Entry 4UTX (X-ray diffraction, 3.10 A resolution); this record covers chains A and C.

[Chain A]
Molecule: NAD-dependent protein deacylase sirtuin-5, mitochondrial
Source organism: Danio rerio
Notes: EC 3.5.1.-; fragment: catalytic core
Reference sequence: Q6DHI5 (SIR5_DANRE); numbering as in UniProt (aligned over 30-298)
Sequence (275 residues; numbered 24 to 298; the number before each row is that of its first residue):
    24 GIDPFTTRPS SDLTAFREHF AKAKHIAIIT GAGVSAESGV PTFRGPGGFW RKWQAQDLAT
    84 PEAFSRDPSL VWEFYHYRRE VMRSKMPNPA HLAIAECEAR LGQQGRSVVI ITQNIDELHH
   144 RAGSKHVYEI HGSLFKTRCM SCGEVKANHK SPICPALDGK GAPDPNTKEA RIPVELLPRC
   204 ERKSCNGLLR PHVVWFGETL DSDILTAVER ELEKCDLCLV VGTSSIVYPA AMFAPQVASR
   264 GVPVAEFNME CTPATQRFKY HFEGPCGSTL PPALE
Unresolved in the structure: 24-34, 280-281
Sequence notes: expression tag (24-29)
Swiss-Prot annotation at these positions:
  - active site: His-154 (Proton acceptor)
  - binding site (NAD(+)): Gln-136 to Asp-139, Gly-245 to Ser-247, Asn-271 to Glu-273, Cys-289
  - binding site (substrate): Tyr-98, Arg-101
  - binding site (Zn(2+)): Cys-162, Cys-165, Cys-203, Cys-208
Metal / ion sites: Zn2+: Cys-162, Cys-165, Cys-203, Cys-208
Small-molecule neighbours: 3-nitropropanoic acid (3NP): Arg-67, Ala-82, Tyr-98, Arg-101, Ile-138, His-154, Val-216, Val-217, Trp-218, Phe-219

[Chain C]
Molecule: Carbamoylphosphate synthetase I
Reference sequence: Q5R209 (Q5R209_HUMAN); residues 1-8 here correspond to UniProt positions 524-531 (UniProt number = residue number + 523)
Sequence (9 residues; each row starts with the number of its first residue; numbering starts at 0):
     0 XGVLKEYGV
Sequence notes: modified residue (0)
Modified / non-standard residues: BEZ (benzoic acid) at position 0
Covalent attachments: 3-nitropropanoic acid (3NP) linked to Lys-4

[Chain A / chain C interface]
Contacting residue pairs (19):
  Arg-67(A) with Glu-5(C), salt bridge
  His-154(A) with Lys-4(C)
  Val-217(A) with Lys-4(C), hydrogen bond (backbone-side chain)
  Trp-218(A) with Lys-4(C)
  Phe-219(A) with Lys-4(C); Glu-5(C)
  Glu-221(A) with Val-2(C); Leu-3(C); Lys-4(C), hydrogen bond (backbone-backbone)
  Thr-222(A) with Gly-1(C); Val-2(C)
  Leu-223(A) with Val-2(C), hydrogen bond (backbone-backbone); Lys-4(C)
  Leu-228(A) with Val-2(C), hydrophobic
  Tyr-251(A) with Lys-4(C); Glu-5(C); Tyr-6(C), hydrophobic
  Ala-254(A) with Tyr-6(C)
  Met-255(A) with Tyr-6(C), hydrogen bond (backbone-side chain)
Interface residues without a listed pair, chain A (13 interface residues in all): Gly-220

[In short]
13 residues of chain A and 6 residues of chain C are in contact, with 4 hydrogen bonds and 1 salt bridge.
Among the polar pairs are Arg-67(A)/Glu-5(C), Val-217(A)/Lys-4(C) and Met-255(A)/Tyr-6(C). Bound to chain A:
3-nitropropanoic acid. 3-nitropropanoic acid is covalently linked to Lys-4(C).
Chain A is NAD-dependent protein deacylase sirtuin-5, mitochondrial (Danio rerio) and chain C is
Carbamoylphosphate synthetase I; the structure, Crystal structure of zebrafish Sirtuin 5 in complex with
3-nitro- propionylated CPS1-peptide, was determined by X-ray diffraction (same publication as 4UTN, 4UTR,
4UTV, 4UTZ, 4UU7, 4UU8 and 4UUB).
